Entry 1Z1B (X-ray diffraction, 3.80 A resolution); this record covers chains A and B of the 7 polymer chains in the assembly.

== Chain A (and B) ==
Protein: Integrase
Organism: Enterobacteria phage lambda
Notes: chain B of this document is another copy of the same molecule, construct and numbering; everything in this record applies to it too
Reference sequence: P03700 (VINT_LAMBD); numbering as in UniProt (aligned over 1-356)
Sequence (356 residues; numbered 1 to 356; the number before each row is that of its first residue):
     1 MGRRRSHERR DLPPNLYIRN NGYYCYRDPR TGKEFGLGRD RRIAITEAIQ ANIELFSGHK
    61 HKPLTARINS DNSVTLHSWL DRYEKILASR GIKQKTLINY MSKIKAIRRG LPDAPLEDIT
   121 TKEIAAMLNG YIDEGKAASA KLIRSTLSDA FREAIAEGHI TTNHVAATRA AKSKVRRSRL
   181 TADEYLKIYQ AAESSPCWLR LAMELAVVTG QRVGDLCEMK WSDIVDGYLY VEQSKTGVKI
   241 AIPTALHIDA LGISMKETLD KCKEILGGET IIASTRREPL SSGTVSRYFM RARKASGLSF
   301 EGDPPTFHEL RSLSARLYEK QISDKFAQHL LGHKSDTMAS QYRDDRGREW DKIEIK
Unresolved in the structure: 1-7 (chain B: 1-6)
Sequence notes: engineered mutation Lys174 (Glu in P03700); modified residue (342)
Modified residues: Tyr342 (o-phosphotyrosine; PTR)
Swiss-Prot annotation at these positions:
  - active site: Arg212, Lys235, His308, Arg311, His333, Tyr342 (O-(3'-phospho-DNA)-tyrosine intermediate)
  - mutagenesis: Glu47 (E47A: Complete loss of interaction with the integrase)
What the authors report for this chain:
  - binding site for the 26-nt DNA strand: Asn15, Asn20
  - binding site for the 26-nt DNA strand: Glu34, Gly36
  - specificity-determining residues: Tyr17, Arg27

== How chain A and chain B interact ==
Residue-residue contacts (30):
  Arg30(A) - Arg67(B)
  Phe35(A) - Ala66(B)  hydrophobic
  Gly36(A) - His61(B)
  Glu47(A) - Lys60(B)
  Glu47(A) - Lys62(B)
  Glu47(A) - Pro63(B)
  Glu54(A) - Leu64(B)
  Thr121(A) - Ile155(B)
  Thr121(A) - Ala156(B)
  Lys122(A) - Ala156(B)  hydrogen bond (backbone-backbone)
  Arg169(A) - Arg90(B)
  Arg169(A) - Asp149(B)  salt bridge
  Arg169(A) - Glu153(B)  salt bridge
  Gly347(A) - Lys239(B)  hydrogen bond (backbone-side chain)
  Trp350(A) - Tyr230(B)  hydrophobic
  Trp350(A) - Val231(B)
  Trp350(A) - Glu232(B)
  Trp350(A) - Lys239(B)
  Trp350(A) - Ile240(B)
  Asp351(A) - Lys239(B)  hydrogen bond (backbone-backbone)
  Asp351(A) - Ala241(B)
  Lys352(A) - Tyr228(B)
  Ile353(A) - Ala241(B)
  Ile353(A) - Pro243(B)
  Ile353(A) - Phe326(B)  hydrophobic
  Ile353(A) - His329(B)
  Glu354(A) - Phe326(B)
  Ile355(A) - Ile322(B)  hydrophobic
  Lys356(A) - Ile322(B)
  Lys356(A) - Ser323(B)  hydrogen bond (backbone-side chain)
Interface residues without a listed pair, chain A (19 interface residues in all): Leu37, Ala51, Ala167
Interface residues without a listed pair, chain B (31 interface residues in all): Asp71, Tyr83, Arg152, Glu157, Gly158, Ile242, Leu330

== Overview ==
The interface between chain A and chain B involves 19 residues on one side and 31 on the other; the contacts
include 4 hydrogen bonds and 2 salt bridges. Among the polar pairs are Arg169(A)-Asp149(B),
Arg169(A)-Glu153(B) and Gly347(A)-Lys239(B). The paper reports a binding site for the 26-nt DNA strand at
Asn15(A), Asn20(A) and Glu34(A) among others; specificity determinants Tyr17(A) and Arg27(A).
Chain A and chain B are both Integrase (Enterobacteria phage lambda); the structure, Crystal structure of a
lambda integrase dimer bound to a COC' core site, was determined by X-ray diffraction together with 1Z19 and
1Z1G from the same study.
